PDB entry 2OTL | X-ray diffraction, 2.70 A resolution | chains 0 and M of the 31 polymer chains in the assembly

[Chain 0]
Molecule: 23S ribosomal RNA
From: Haloarcula marismortui
Sequence (2922 nucleotides; numbered 2 to 2923; the number before each row is that of its first residue):
     2 UUGGCUACUA UGCCAGCUGG UGGAUUGCUC GGCUCAGGCG CUGAUGAAGG ACGUGCCAAG
    62 CUGCGAUAAG CCAUGGGGAG CCGCACGGAG GCGAAGAACC AUGGAUUUCC GAAUGAGAAU
   122 CUCUCUAACA AUUGCUUCGC GCAAUGAGGA ACCCCGAGAA CUGAAACAUC UCAGUAUCGG
   182 GAGGAACAGA AAACGCAAUG UGAUGUCGUU AGUAACCGCG AGUGAACGCG AUACAGCCCA
   242 AACCGAAGCC CUCACGGGCA AUGUGGUGUC AGGGCUACCU CUCAUCAGCC GACCGUCUCG
   302 ACGAAGUCUC UUGGAACAGA GCGUGAUACA GGGUGACAAC CCCGUACUCG AGACCAGUAC
   362 GACGUGCGGU AGUGCCAGAG UAGCGGGGGU UGGAUAUCCC UCGCGAAUAA CGCAGGCAUC
   422 GACUGCGAAG GCUAAACACA ACCUGAGACC GAUAGUGAAC AAGUAGUGUG AACGAACGCU
   482 GCAAAGUACC CUCAGAAGGG AGGCGAAAUA GAGCAUGAAA UCAGUUGGCG AUCGAGCGAC
   542 AGGGCAUACA AGGUCCCUCG ACGAAUGACC GACGCGCGAG CGUCCAGUAA GACUCACGGG
   602 AAGCCGAUGU UCUGUCGUAC GUUUUGAAAA ACGAGCCAGG GAGUGUGUCU GCAUGGCAAG
   662 UCUAACCGGA GUAUCCGGGG AGGCACAGGG AAACCGACAU GGCCGCAGGG CUUUGCCCGA
   722 GGGCCGCCGU CUUCAAGGGC GGGGAGCCAU GUGGACACGA CCCGAAUCCG GACGAUCUAC
   782 GCAUGGACAA GAUGAAGCGU GCCGAAAGGC ACGUGGAAGU CUGUUAGAGU UGGUGUCCUA
   842 CAAUACCCUC UCGUGAUCUA UGUGUAGGGG UGAAAGGCCC AUCGAGUCCG GCAACAGCUG
   902 GUUCCAAUCG AAACAUGUCG AAGCAUGACC UCCGCCGAGG UAGUCUGUGA GGUAGAGCGA
   962 CCGAUUGGUG UGUCCGCCUC CGAGAGGAGU CGGCACACCU GUCAAACUCC AAACUUACAG
  1022 ACGCCGUUUG ACGCGGGGAU UCCGGUGCGC GGGGUAAGCC UGUGUACCAG GAGGGGAACA
  1082 ACCCAGAGAU AGGUUAAGGU CCCCAAGUGU GGAUUAAGUG UAAUCCUCUG AAGGUGGUCU
  1142 CGAGCCCUAG ACAGCCGGGA GGUGAGCUUA GAAGCAGCUA CCCUCUAAGA AAAGCGUAAC
  1202 AGCUUACCGG CCGAGGUUUG AGGCGCCCAA AAUGAUCGGG ACUCAAAUCC ACCACCGAGA
  1262 CCUGUCCGUA CCACUCAUAC UGGUAAUCGA GUAGAUUGGC GCUCUAAUUG GAUGGAAGUA
  1322 GGGGUGAAAA CUCCUAUGGA CCGAUUAGUG ACGAAAAUCC UGGCCAUAGU AGCAGCGAUA
  1382 GUCGGGUGAG AACCCCGACG GCCUAAUGGA UAAGGGUUCC UCAGCACUGC UGAUCAGCUG
  1442 AGGGUUAGCC GGUCCUAAGU CAUACCGCAA CUCGACUAUG ACGAAAUGGG AAACGGGUUA
  1502 AUAUUCCCGU GCCACUAUGC AGUGAAAGUU GACGCCCUGG GGUCGAUCAC GCUGGGCAUU
  1562 CGCCCAGUCG AACCGUCCAA CUCCGUGGAA GCCGUAAUGG CAGGAAGCGG ACGAACGGCG
  1622 GCAUAGGGAA ACGUGAUUCA ACCUGGGGCC CAUGAAAAGA CGAGCAUAGU GUCCGUACCG
  1682 AGAACCGACA CAGGUGUCCA UGGCGGCGAA AGCCAAGGCC UGUCGGGAGC AACCAACGUU
  1742 AGGGAAUUCG GCAAGUUAGU CCCGUACCUU CGGAAGAAGG GAUGCCUGCU CCGGAACGGA
  1802 GCAGGUCGCA GUGACUCGGA AGCUCGGACU GUCUAGUAAC AACAUAGGUG ACCGCAAAUC
  1862 CGCAAGGACU CGUACGGUCA CUGAAUCCUG CCCAGUGCAG GUAUCUGAAC ACCUCGUACA
  1922 AGAGGACGAA GGACCUGUCA ACGGCGGGGG UAACUAUGAC CCUCUUAAGG UAGCGUAGUA
  1982 CCUUGCCGCA UCAGUAGCGG CUUGCAUGAA UGGAUUAACC AGAGCUUCAC UGUCCCAACG
  2042 UUGGGCCCGG UGAACUGUAC AUUCCAGUGC GGAGUCUGGA GACACCCAGG GGGAAGCGAA
  2102 GACCCUAUGG AGCUUUACUG CAGGCUGUCG CUGAGACGUG GUCGCCGAUG UGCAGCAUAG
  2162 GUAGGAGACA CUACACAGGU ACCCGCGCUA GCGGGCCACC GAGUCAACAG UGAAAUACUA
  2222 CCCGUCGGUG ACUGCGACUC UCACUCCGGG AGGAGGACAC CGAUAGCCGG GCAGUUUGAC
  2282 UGGGGCGGUA CGCGCUCGAA AAGAUAUCGA GCGCGCCCUA UGGCUAUCUC AGCCGGGACA
  2342 GAGACCCGGC GAAGAGUGCA AGAGCAAAAG AUAGCUUGAC AGUGUUCUUC CCAACGAGGA
  2402 ACGCUGACGC GAAAGCGUGG UCUAGCGAAC CAAUUAGCCU GCUUGAUGCG GGCAAUUGAU
  2462 GACAGAAAAG CUACCCUAGG GAUAACAGAG UCGUCACUCG CAAGAGCACA UAUCGACCGA
  2522 GUGGCUUGCU ACCUCGAUGU CGGUUCCCUC CAUCCUGCCC GUGCAGAAGC GGGCAAGGGU
  2582 GAGGUUGUUC GCCUAUUAAA GGAGGUCGUG AGCUGGGUUU AGACCGUCGU GAGACAGGUC
  2642 GGCUGCUAUC UACUGGGUGU GUAAUGGUGU CUGACAAGAA CGACCGUAUA GUACGAGAGG
  2702 AACUACGGUU GGUGGCCACU GGUGUACCGG UUGUUCGAGA GAGCACGUGC CGGGUAGCCA
  2762 CGCCACACGG GGUAAGAGCU GAACGCAUCU AAGCUCGAAA CCCACUUGGA AAAGAGACAC
  2822 CGCCGAGGUC CCGCGUACAA GACGCGGUCG AUAGACUCGG GGUGUGCGCG UCGAGGUAAC
  2882 GAGACGUUAA GCCCACGAGC ACUAACAGAC CAAAGCCAUC AU
Disordered / not traced: 2-9, 126-127, 715, 971-998, 1560, 1952-1963, 2137-2236, 2339-2343, 2665-2666, 2915-2923
Sequence notes: conflict C560 (U3155 in 3377779); modified residue (628, 2587-2588, 2619, 2621)
Modified positions: 1MA (6-hydro-1-methyladenosine-5'-monophosphate) at position 628, OMU (o2'-methyluridine 5'-monophosphate) at position 2587, OMG (o2'-methylguanosine-5'-monophosphate) at position 2588, UR3 (3-methyluridine-5'-monophoshate) at position 2619, PSU (pseudouridine-5'-monophosphate) at position 2621
Metal / ion sites: Mg2+ site 1 near G28 (its only coordinating residue here); Na+ site 1: C40, G41; Na+ site 2: G56, A59, G61; Na+ site 3: G66, U107; Mg2+ site 2 near U115 (its only coordinating residue here); Na+ site 4: C141, G142; Na+ site 5 near U146 (its only coordinating residue here); Mg2+ site 3: C162, U2276; K+ site 1: U163, U172; Mg2+ site 4: A165, A167, C168; Na+ site 6: A165, A166, A167; Mg2+ site 5 near A166 (its only coordinating residue here); 63 more Na+ sites not listed; 79 more Mg2+ sites not listed; 1 more K+ sites not listed
Residues lining bound ligands: girodazole (GIR): G2397, A2465, G2466
From the paper describing this entry:
  - binding site for girodazole: A2465, G2466

[Chain M]
Protein: 50S ribosomal protein L15e
From: Haloarcula marismortui
UniProt: P60618 (RL15E_HALMA); residues 1-193 here correspond to UniProt positions 2-194 (UniProt number = residue number + 1)
Amino-acid sequence (194 residues; row label = number of the first residue in the row):
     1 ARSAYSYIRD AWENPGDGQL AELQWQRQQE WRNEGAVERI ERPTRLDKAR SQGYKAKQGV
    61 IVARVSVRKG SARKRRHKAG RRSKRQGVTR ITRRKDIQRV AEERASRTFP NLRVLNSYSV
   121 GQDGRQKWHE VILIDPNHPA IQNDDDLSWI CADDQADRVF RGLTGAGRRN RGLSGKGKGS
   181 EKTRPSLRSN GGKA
Sequence notes: conflict Glu13 (Lys14 in P60618); insertion (194)
Metal / ion sites: Na+ site 1: Ser106, Leu112; Na+ site 2: Lys193 (shared with U391(0), U392(0) of chain 0)

[How chain 0 and chain M interact]
Contacting residue pairs (271; chain 0 residue first):
  U133(0) - Thr108(M)  hydrogen bond to the sugar
  U133(0) - Pro110(M)  base contact
  U134(0) - Thr108(M)  phosphate contact
  U134(0) - Phe109(M)  phosphate contact
  U134(0) - Asn111(M)  hydrogen bond to the sugar
  G135(0) - Arg39(M)  salt bridge to the phosphate
  G135(0) - Ile61(M)  phosphate contact
  G135(0) - Phe109(M)  phosphate contact
  G135(0) - Asn111(M)  hydrogen bond to the sugar
  G135(0) - Leu112(M)  sugar contact
  G135(0) - Asp135(M)  hydrogen bond to the sugar
  C136(0) - Arg39(M)  salt bridge to the phosphate
  C136(0) - Gln58(M)  phosphate contact
  C136(0) - His138(M)  hydrogen bond to the sugar
  U137(0) - Gln58(M)  phosphate contact
  A144(0) - Asn137(M)  sugar contact
  A145(0) - Asn111(M)  sugar contact
  A145(0) - Asn137(M)  hydrogen bond to the sugar
  U146(0) - Pro110(M)  sugar contact
  C154(0) - Arg188(M)  salt bridge to the phosphate
  C155(0) - Arg161(M)  hydrogen bond to the sugar
  C155(0) - Arg171(M)  hydrogen bond to the phosphate
  C155(0) - Ser186(M)  hydrogen bond to the phosphate
  C155(0) - Arg188(M)  salt bridge to the phosphate
  C155(0) - Ser189(M)  phosphate contact
  C156(0) - Arg99(M)  hydrogen bond to the phosphate
  C156(0) - Phe160(M)  sugar contact
  C156(0) - Arg161(M)  sugar contact
  C156(0) - Arg171(M)  salt bridge to the phosphate
  C156(0) - Ser186(M)  phosphate contact
  C156(0) - Leu187(M)  hydrogen bond to the phosphate
  C156(0) - Arg188(M)  hydrogen bond to the phosphate
  G157(0) - Lys95(M)  sugar contact
  G157(0) - Arg99(M)  salt bridge to the phosphate
  G157(0) - Asn170(M)  hydrogen bond to the phosphate
  G157(0) - Arg171(M)  phosphate contact
  G157(0) - Leu187(M)  phosphate contact
  A158(0) - Arg93(M)  hydrogen bond to the phosphate
  A158(0) - Arg94(M)  salt bridge to the phosphate
  G159(0) - Lys74(M)  salt bridge to the phosphate
  G159(0) - Arg93(M)  salt bridge to the phosphate
  A160(0) - Arg81(M)  hydrogen bond to the sugar
  A160(0) - Arg85(M)  salt bridge to the phosphate
  A161(0) - Gly80(M)  sugar contact
  A161(0) - Arg81(M)  phosphate contact
  A161(0) - Arg82(M)  hydrogen bond to the phosphate
  A169(0) - Ser83(M)  phosphate contact
  U170(0) - Arg82(M)  salt bridge to the phosphate
  U170(0) - Ser83(M)  hydrogen bond to the phosphate
  U170(0) - Lys84(M)  hydrogen bond to the phosphate
  C171(0) - Arg82(M)  salt bridge to the phosphate
  C171(0) - Lys84(M)  phosphate contact
  U172(0) - Arg82(M)  hydrogen bond to the base
  C173(0) - Arg82(M)  base contact
  A174(0) - Arg85(M)  base contact
  G175(0) - Arg94(M)  hydrogen bond to the base
  G175(0) - Gly191(M)  sugar contact
  G175(0) - Gly192(M)  base contact
  G175(0) - Lys193(M)  sugar contact
  U176(0) - Gly191(M)  phosphate contact
  G181(0) - Arg107(M)  hydrogen bond to the sugar
  G181(0) - Phe160(M)  hydrogen bond to the base
  G182(0) - Asp157(M)  hydrogen bond to the sugar
  A183(0) - Asp154(M)  sugar contact
  A183(0) - Ala156(M)  sugar contact
  A183(0) - Asp157(M)  phosphate contact
  A183(0) - Arg161(M)  hydrogen bond to the sugar
  A187(0) - Arg161(M)  phosphate contact
  C188(0) - Asp154(M)  phosphate contact
  C188(0) - Arg161(M)  salt bridge to the phosphate
  C188(0) - Leu163(M)  phosphate contact
  C188(0) - Arg171(M)  hydrogen bond to the phosphate
  C188(0) - Pro185(M)  hydrogen bond to the sugar
  C188(0) - Ser186(M)  sugar contact
  A189(0) - Leu163(M)  phosphate contact
  A189(0) - Arg168(M)  salt bridge to the phosphate
  A189(0) - Arg171(M)  salt bridge to the phosphate
  A189(0) - Leu173(M)  sugar contact
  A189(0) - Arg184(M)  hydrogen bond to the phosphate
  A189(0) - Pro185(M)  sugar contact
  G190(0) - Leu173(M)  phosphate contact
  G190(0) - Lys176(M)  phosphate contact
  G190(0) - Arg184(M)  salt bridge to the phosphate
  A191(0) - Lys176(M)  salt bridge to the phosphate
  A192(0) - Lys176(M)  hydrogen bond to the base
  A193(0) - Ser174(M)  phosphate contact
  A193(0) - Lys176(M)  phosphate contact
  A194(0) - Lys176(M)  sugar contact
  A194(0) - Gly177(M)  phosphate contact
  C195(0) - Gly177(M)  phosphate contact
  C195(0) - Lys178(M)  hydrogen bond to the phosphate
  A204(0) - Lys176(M)  hydrogen bond to the sugar
  U205(0) - Arg184(M)  phosphate contact
  G206(0) - Arg184(M)  phosphate contact
  G206(0) - Pro185(M)  phosphate contact
  U207(0) - Pro185(M)  phosphate contact
  A226(0) - Lys182(M)  sugar contact
  A227(0) - Glu181(M)  sugar contact
  C239(0) - Asp146(M)  sugar contact
  C240(0) - Asp146(M)  phosphate contact
  A241(0) - Arg50(M)  sugar contact
  A241(0) - Ser51(M)  sugar contact
  A242(0) - Ser3(M)  phosphate contact
  A242(0) - Tyr5(M)  phosphate contact
  A242(0) - Arg50(M)  salt bridge to the phosphate
  A243(0) - Ala1(M)  hydrogen bond to the phosphate
  A243(0) - Ser3(M)  phosphate contact
  C244(0) - Ala1(M)  hydrogen bond to the phosphate
  C251(0) - Gln58(M)  sugar contact
  C251(0) - His138(M)  sugar contact
  C251(0) - Pro139(M)  phosphate contact
  C251(0) - Ala140(M)  sugar contact
  C251(0) - Asn143(M)  hydrogen bond to the phosphate
  C252(0) - Pro139(M)  phosphate contact
  G259(0) - Gln58(M)  base contact
  C260(0) - Gln58(M)  sugar contact
  A261(0) - Arg42(M)  salt bridge to the phosphate
  A261(0) - Ala56(M)  sugar contact
  A262(0) - Arg42(M)  salt bridge to the phosphate
  U263(0) - Arg42(M)  hydrogen bond to the sugar
  U263(0) - Leu46(M)  phosphate contact
  G264(0) - Tyr5(M)  hydrogen bond to the phosphate
  G264(0) - Leu46(M)  phosphate contact
  G264(0) - Arg50(M)  salt bridge to the phosphate
  G264(0) - Ala56(M)  sugar contact
  U265(0) - Arg50(M)  salt bridge to the phosphate
  U265(0) - Lys55(M)  phosphate contact
  U265(0) - Ala56(M)  hydrogen bond to the phosphate
  G266(0) - Lys55(M)  salt bridge to the phosphate
  G266(0) - Lys57(M)  salt bridge to the phosphate
  G266(0) - Asp144(M)  phosphate contact
  C376(0) - Ala1(M)  hydrogen bond to the sugar
  C377(0) - Ala1(M)  sugar contact
  C377(0) - Arg2(M)  phosphate contact
  A378(0) - Arg9(M)  salt bridge to the phosphate
  G379(0) - Lys48(M)  phosphate contact
  G379(0) - Ser51(M)  hydrogen bond to the base
  A380(0) - Arg9(M)  phosphate contact
  A380(0) - Trp12(M)  sugar contact
  A380(0) - Glu13(M)  base contact
  A380(0) - Lys48(M)  salt bridge to the phosphate
  G381(0) - Glu13(M)  base contact
  G381(0) - Asn14(M)  base contact
  G381(0) - Pro15(M)  base contact
  G381(0) - Arg45(M)  salt bridge to the phosphate
  G381(0) - Lys48(M)  salt bridge to the phosphate
  G388(0) - Arg90(M)  hydrogen bond to the sugar
  G388(0) - Thr92(M)  base contact
  G389(0) - Arg90(M)  hydrogen bond to the sugar
  G390(0) - Lys84(M)  salt bridge to the phosphate
  G390(0) - Arg94(M)  hydrogen bond to the sugar
  G390(0) - Ala194(M)  hydrogen bond to the base
  U391(0) - Lys84(M)  salt bridge to the phosphate
  U391(0) - Arg85(M)  salt bridge to the phosphate
  U391(0) - Arg94(M)  sugar contact
  U391(0) - Lys193(M)  hydrogen bond to the sugar
  U391(0) - Ala194(M)  hydrogen bond to the sugar
  U392(0) - Lys182(M)  sugar contact
  U392(0) - Lys193(M)  sugar contact
  G393(0) - Glu181(M)  base contact
  G393(0) - Lys182(M)  hydrogen bond to the base
  G394(0) - Lys178(M)  base contact
  G394(0) - Gly179(M)  base contact
  G394(0) - Glu181(M)  hydrogen bond to the base
  G394(0) - Lys182(M)  hydrogen bond to the base
  U398(0) - Gly179(M)  hydrogen bond to the sugar
  C399(0) - Gly172(M)  phosphate contact
  C399(0) - Lys178(M)  phosphate contact
  C399(0) - Gly179(M)  sugar contact
  C399(0) - Ala194(M)  sugar contact
  C400(0) - Arg94(M)  sugar contact
  C400(0) - Arg169(M)  phosphate contact
  C400(0) - Asn170(M)  phosphate contact
  C400(0) - Gly172(M)  phosphate contact
  C401(0) - Thr92(M)  hydrogen bond to the base
  C401(0) - Arg93(M)  hydrogen bond to the sugar
  C401(0) - Arg94(M)  sugar contact
  C401(0) - Lys95(M)  phosphate contact
  C401(0) - Asp96(M)  phosphate contact
  C401(0) - Asn170(M)  phosphate contact
  U402(0) - Gly70(M)  hydrogen bond to the phosphate
  U402(0) - Ser71(M)  sugar contact
  U402(0) - Thr92(M)  sugar contact
  U402(0) - Asp96(M)  phosphate contact
  U402(0) - Ile97(M)  hydrogen bond to the phosphate
  C403(0) - Lys69(M)  phosphate contact
  C403(0) - Gly70(M)  hydrogen bond to the phosphate
  C403(0) - Lys127(M)  salt bridge to the phosphate
  G404(0) - Lys69(M)  salt bridge to the phosphate
  G404(0) - Gln122(M)  hydrogen bond to the phosphate
  A407(0) - Asn14(M)  phosphate contact
  U409(0) - Glu13(M)  base contact
  G416(0) - Lys178(M)  salt bridge to the phosphate
  G417(0) - Lys178(M)  hydrogen bond to the phosphate
  G431(0) - Lys48(M)  salt bridge to the phosphate
  G431(0) - Ser51(M)  sugar contact
  G431(0) - Gln52(M)  hydrogen bond to the phosphate
  G431(0) - Asn116(M)  hydrogen bond to the phosphate
  G432(0) - Asn116(M)  phosphate contact
  G432(0) - Trp149(M)  hydrogen bond to the sugar
  G432(0) - Gly165(M)  phosphate contact
  C433(0) - Trp149(M)  sugar contact
  C433(0) - Arg158(M)  salt bridge to the phosphate
  C433(0) - Arg168(M)  salt bridge to the phosphate
  U434(0) - Gln155(M)  hydrogen bond to the phosphate
  C770(0) - Ala79(M)  phosphate contact
  C770(0) - Gly80(M)  hydrogen bond to the phosphate
  C770(0) - Arg81(M)  hydrogen bond to the phosphate
  G771(0) - Ala79(M)  phosphate contact
  G771(0) - Arg81(M)  salt bridge to the phosphate
  G869(0) - Lys78(M)  sugar contact
  G870(0) - Lys78(M)  phosphate contact
  C1467(0) - Gly35(M)  phosphate contact
  C1467(0) - Ala36(M)  hydrogen bond to the phosphate
  G1468(0) - Ala36(M)  phosphate contact
  C1469(0) - Arg68(M)  salt bridge to the phosphate
  C1469(0) - Arg73(M)  salt bridge to the phosphate
  C1469(0) - Arg93(M)  phosphate contact
  C1469(0) - Arg104(M)  salt bridge to the phosphate
  A1470(0) - Arg68(M)  salt bridge to the phosphate
  A1470(0) - Ala72(M)  phosphate contact
  A1470(0) - Arg73(M)  hydrogen bond to the phosphate
  A1470(0) - Arg93(M)  salt bridge to the phosphate
  A1470(0) - Lys95(M)  hydrogen bond to the sugar
  A1470(0) - Val100(M)  phosphate contact
  A1471(0) - Val100(M)  phosphate contact
  A1471(0) - Arg104(M)  salt bridge to the phosphate
  A1471(0) - Arg107(M)  phosphate contact
  C1472(0) - Arg107(M)  salt bridge to the phosphate
  G1863(0) - Arg75(M)  phosphate contact
  C1864(0) - Arg73(M)  base contact
  C1864(0) - Lys74(M)  sugar contact
  C1864(0) - Arg75(M)  salt bridge to the phosphate
  G2121(0) - Ser83(M)  sugar contact
  G2121(0) - Gln86(M)  hydrogen bond to the base
  C2122(0) - Arg76(M)  hydrogen bond to the base
  C2122(0) - Gln86(M)  hydrogen bond to the sugar
  C2122(0) - Gly87(M)  phosphate contact
  A2123(0) - Arg76(M)  sugar contact
  A2123(0) - Gly87(M)  phosphate contact
  A2123(0) - Val88(M)  hydrogen bond to the phosphate
  A2123(0) - Thr89(M)  hydrogen bond to the phosphate
  G2124(0) - Thr89(M)  phosphate contact
  G2131(0) - Gly124(M)  hydrogen bond to the base
  C2132(0) - Asp123(M)  sugar contact
  C2132(0) - Gly124(M)  hydrogen bond to the sugar
  C2243(0) - Trp25(M)  base contact
  A2244(0) - Trp25(M)  sugar contact
  A2244(0) - Gln29(M)  sugar contact
  A2244(0) - Arg32(M)  hydrogen bond to the phosphate
  C2245(0) - Gln29(M)  phosphate contact
  C2245(0) - Arg32(M)  salt bridge to the phosphate
  C2245(0) - Arg125(M)  hydrogen bond to the phosphate
  U2246(0) - Arg125(M)  salt bridge to the phosphate
  C2262(0) - Gly124(M)  base contact
  C2262(0) - Arg125(M)  sugar contact
  G2263(0) - Lys69(M)  sugar contact
  G2263(0) - Gly70(M)  phosphate contact
  G2263(0) - Ser71(M)  phosphate contact
  G2263(0) - Arg73(M)  sugar contact
  A2264(0) - Gly70(M)  phosphate contact
  A2264(0) - Ser71(M)  hydrogen bond to the phosphate
  A2266(0) - Arg90(M)  salt bridge to the phosphate
  G2272(0) - Arg76(M)  base contact
  C2273(0) - Arg76(M)  hydrogen bond to the base
  A2274(0) - His77(M)  hydrogen bond to the sugar
  A2274(0) - Gly80(M)  phosphate contact
  A2274(0) - Arg81(M)  hydrogen bond to the sugar
  A2274(0) - Gln86(M)  hydrogen bond to the base
  G2275(0) - Gly80(M)  phosphate contact
  G2275(0) - Arg81(M)  sugar contact
Interface residues without a listed pair, chain 0 (124 interface residues in all): G184, G225, C250, A430, A1865, U2133, C2261, U2265
Interface residues without a listed pair, chain M (122 interface residues in all): Val37, Tyr54, Gly59, Ser66, Ile91, Glu103, Ser119, Asp153, Gly162, Thr183

[Overview]
124 residues of chain 0 and 122 residues of chain M are in contact; the contacts include 78 hydrogen bonds and
49 salt bridges. Among the polar pairs are U172(0)-Arg82(M), G175(0)-Arg94(M) and G181(0)-Phe160(M). Ligands
of chain 0: girodazole. The paper reports a binding site for girodazole at A2465(0) and G2466(0).
Chain 0 is 23S ribosomal RNA and chain M is 50S ribosomal protein L15e, both from Haloarcula marismortui; the
structure, Girodazole bound to the large subunit of Haloarcula marismortui, was determined by X-ray
diffraction together with 2OTJ from the same study.
